6WIG - chains B and C of the 3 polymer chains in the assembly; structure by X-ray diffraction, 2.10 A resolution.

== Chain B ==
Protein: Stenofolia
From: Medicago truncatula
Reference sequence: G0ZGT3 (G0ZGT3_MEDTR); numbering as in UniProt (aligned over 85-190)
Chain sequence (106 residues; each row starts with the number of its first residue):
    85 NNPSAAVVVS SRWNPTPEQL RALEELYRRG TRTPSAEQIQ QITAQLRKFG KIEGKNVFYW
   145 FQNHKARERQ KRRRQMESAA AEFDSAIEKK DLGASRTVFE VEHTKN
Unresolved in the structure: 85-91, 160-190
Reported in the primary citation:
  - self-association interface (contacts with another copy of this molecule): Ala-120, Ile-123, Gly-138, Lys-139, Phe-142, Tyr-143
  - binding site for the 22-nt DNA strand (chain C): Ser-95, Arg-96, Trp-97, Tyr-111, Arg-116, Lys-139, Asn-140, Tyr-143, Trp-144, Gln-146, Asn-147, Lys-149, Arg-151, Arg-153, Lys-155, Arg-156, Arg-158
  - binding site for the 22-nt DNA strand: Arg-96, Tyr-111, Arg-116, Lys-139, Asn-140, Phe-142, Tyr-143, Trp-144, Gln-146, Asn-147, Lys-149, Arg-151, Arg-153, Lys-155, Arg-156, Arg-157, Gln-159, Met-160
  - specificity-determining residues: Asn-147, Arg-151
  - mutagenesis - R96A, R113Q/K155A/R156A/R157A, F142Y/Y143N, R151A, K155A/R156A/R157A: decreased growth
  - mutagenesis - N147I: abolished growth (citing earlier work)
  - mutagenesis - R151A: unchanged binding to a sequence containing TAAT motifs
  - mutagenesis - F167A/I171A, S169E: unchanged binding to the 22-nt DNA strand (chain C)
  - mutagenesis - F142Y/Y143N: decreased binding to the 22-nt DNA strand (chain C)
  - mutagenesis - R113Q: unchanged growth
  - mutagenesis - R96A: abolished binding to MtAS2
  - mutagenesis - R151A: abolished binding to sequence containing only TGA motifs

== Chain C ==
Molecule: 22-nt DNA strand
Sequence (22 nucleotides; row label = number of the first residue in the row):
     1 GCAAATTAAT GATTTATTCA AG

== How chain B and chain C interact ==
Contacting residue pairs - 14 pairs, chain B then chain C:
  Arg-96(B) with DT10(C), hydrogen bond to the base; DG11(C), hydrogen bond to the sugar
  Trp-97(B) with DG11(C), sugar contact; DA12(C), hydrogen bond to the phosphate
  Pro-99(B) with DG11(C), phosphate contact
  Asn-140(B) with DA12(C), hydrogen bond to the phosphate
  Tyr-143(B) with DA12(C), sugar contact; DT13(C), base contact
  Trp-144(B) with DG11(C), phosphate contact
  Asn-147(B) with DG11(C), base contact; DA12(C), hydrogen bond to the base
  Arg-151(B) with DT10(C), sugar contact; DG11(C), hydrogen bond to the base; DA12(C), base contact
Other interface residues (no listed pair), chain B (10 interface residues in all): Lys-139, Lys-155
Other interface residues (no listed pair), chain C (5 interface residues in all): DA9

== In short ==
The interface between chain B and chain C involves 10 residues on one side and 5 on the other; the contacts
include 6 hydrogen bonds. Among the polar pairs are Arg-96(B)/DT10(C), Asn-147(B)/DA12(C) and
Arg-151(B)/DG11(C). From the paper: a binding site for the 22-nt DNA strand at Arg-96(B), Tyr-111(B) and
Arg-116(B) among others; R96A, R113Q/K155A/R156A/R157A and F142Y/Y143N of chain B, among others, reduce
growth; 9 substitutions were tested in all.
Here chain B is Stenofolia (Medicago truncatula) and chain C is a 22-nt DNA strand. Entry 6WIG (Structure of
STENOFOLIA Protein HD domain bound with DNA) was determined by X-ray diffraction.
